8TV9 - chains AH and AK of the 37 polymer chains in the assembly; structure by electron microscopy, 8.15 A resolution (very low resolution: no residue pairs are listed; an interface is given only as per-side residue counts).

== Chain AH (and AK) ==
Molecule: Fimbrial protein
From: Acinetobacter genomosp. 16BJ
Notes: chain AK of this document is another copy of the same molecule, construct and numbering; everything in this record applies to it too
UniProtKB: N9RQW9 (N9RQW9_9GAMM); residue numbers follow UniProt; this construct covers 9-78
Sequence (70 residues; numbered 9 to 78; the number before each row is that of its first residue):
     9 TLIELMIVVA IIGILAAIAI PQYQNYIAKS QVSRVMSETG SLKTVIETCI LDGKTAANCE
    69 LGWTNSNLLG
Cystine bridges: Cys-57/Cys-67

== Chain AH / chain AK interface ==
At this resolution (8 A) residue pairs are not listed: 17 residues of chain AH and 18 of chain AK lie at the interface.

== Summary ==
Chain AH and chain AK form an interface of 17 and 18 residues respectively.
Both chains are Fimbrial protein (Acinetobacter genomosp. 16BJ). Entry 8TV9 (Inner Mat-T4P complex) was
determined by electron microscopy together with 8TOB, 8TOC, 8TVA, 8TW2 and 8TWC from the same study.
